Entry 3CC4 (X-ray diffraction, 2.70 A resolution); this record covers chains B and 0 of the 31 polymer chains in the assembly.

# Chain B
Name: 50S ribosomal protein L3P
Organism: Haloarcula marismortui
UniProtKB: P20279 (RL3_HALMA); residues 0-337 here correspond to UniProt positions 1-338 (UniProt number = residue number + 1)
Sequence (338 residues; row label = number of the first residue in the row; numbering starts at 0):
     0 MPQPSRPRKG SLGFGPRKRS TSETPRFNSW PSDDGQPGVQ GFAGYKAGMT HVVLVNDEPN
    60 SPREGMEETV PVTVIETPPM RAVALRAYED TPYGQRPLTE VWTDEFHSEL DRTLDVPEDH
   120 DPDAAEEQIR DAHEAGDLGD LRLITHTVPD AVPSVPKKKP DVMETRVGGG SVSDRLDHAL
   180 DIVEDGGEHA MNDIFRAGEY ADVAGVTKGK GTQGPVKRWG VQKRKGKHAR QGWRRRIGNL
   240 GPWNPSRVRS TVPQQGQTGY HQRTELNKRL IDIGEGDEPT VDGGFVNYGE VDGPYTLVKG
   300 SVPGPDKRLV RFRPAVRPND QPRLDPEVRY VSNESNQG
Unresolved in the structure: 0
Metal / ion sites: Na+ near Gln-230 (its only coordinating residue here); Sr2+ site 1: Gln-230 (shared with G836(0), U2615(0) of chain 0); Sr2+ site 2: Asn-243, Ser-245; Mg2+: Asn-335 (shared with A2757(0) of chain 0)

# Chain 0
Molecule: 23S ribosomal RNA
Organism: Haloarcula marismortui
Sequence (2923 nucleotides; each row starts with the number of its first residue):
     1 GUUGGCUACU AUGCCAGCUG GUGGAUUGCU CGGCUCAGGC GCUGAUGAAG GACGUGCCAA
    61 GCUGCGAUAA GCUGUGGGGA GCCGCACGGA GGCGAAGAAC CACAGAUUUC CGAAUGAGAA
   121 UCUCUCUAAC AAUUGCUUCG CGCAAUGAGG AACCCCGAGA ACUGAAACAU CUCAGUAUCG
   181 GGAGGAACAG AAAACGCAAC GUGAUGUCGU UAGUAACCGC GAGUGAACGC GAUACAGCCC
   241 AAACCGAAGC CCUCACGGGC AAUGUGGUGU CAGGGCUACC UCUCAUCAGC CGACCGUCUU
   301 CACGAAGUCU CUUGGAAUAG AGCGUGAUAC AGGGUGACAA CCCCGUACUG AAGACCAGUA
   361 CGCUGUGCGG UAGUGCCAGA GUAGCGGGGG UUGGAUAUCC CUCGCGAAUA ACGCAGGCAU
   421 CGACUGCGAA GGCUAAACAC AACCUGAGAC CGAUAGUGAA CAAGUAGUGU GAACGAACGC
   481 UGCAAAGUAC CCUCAGAAGG GAGGCGAAAU AGAGCAUGAA AUCAGUUGGC GAUCGAGCGA
   541 CAGGGCAUAC AAGGUCCCUU GACGAAUGAC CGAGACGCGA GUCUCCAGUA AGACUCACGG
   601 GAAGCCGAUG UUCUGUCGUA CGUUUUGAAA AACGAGCCAG GGAGUGUGUC UGUAUGGCAA
   661 GUCUAACCGG AGUAUCCGGG GAGGCACAGG GAAACCGACA UGGCCGCAGG GCUUUGCCCG
   721 AGGGCCGCCG UCUUCAAGGG CGGGGAGCCA UGUGGACACG ACCCGAAUCC GGACGAUCUA
   781 CGCAUGGACA AGAUGAAGCG UGCCGAAAGG CACGUGGAAG UCUGUUAGAG UUGGUGUCCU
   841 ACAAUACCCU CUCGUGAUCU AUGUGUAGGG GUGAAAGGCC CAUCGAGUCC GGCAACAGCU
   901 GGUUCCAAUC GAAACAUGUC GAAGCAUGAC CUCCGCCGAG GUAGUCUGUG AGGUAGAGCG
   961 ACCGAUUGGU GUGUCCGCCU CCGAGAGGAG UCGGCACACC UGUCAAACUC CAAACUUACA
  1021 GACGCUGUUU GACGCGGGGA UUCCGGUGCG CGGGGUAAGC CUGUGUACCA GGAGGGGAAC
  1081 AACCCAGAGA UAGGUUAAGG UCCCCAAGUG UGGAUUAAGU GUAAUCCUCU GAAGGUGGUC
  1141 UCGAGCCCUA GACAGCCGGG AGGUGAGCUU AGAAGCAGCU ACCCUCUAAG AAAAGCGUAA
  1201 CAGCUUACCG GCCGAGGUUU GAGGCGCCCA AAAUGAUCGG GACUCAAAUC CACCACCGAG
  1261 ACCUGUCCGU ACCACUCAUA CUGGUAAUCG AGUAGAUUGG CGCUCUAAUU GGAUGGAAGC
  1321 AGGGGCGAGA GCUCCUGUGG ACCGAUUAGU GACGAAAAUC CUGGCCAUAG UAGCAGCGAU
  1381 AGUCGGGUGA GAACCCCGAC GGCCUAAUGG AUAAGGGUUC CUCAGCACUG CUGAUCAGCU
  1441 GAGGGUUAGC CGGUCCUAAG UCUCACCGCA ACUCGACUGA GACGAAAUGG GAAACAGGUU
  1501 AAUAUUCCUG UGCCAUCAUG CAGUGAAAGU UGACGCCCUG GGGUCGAUCA CGCCGGGCAU
  1561 UCGCCCGGUC GAACCGUCCA ACUCCGUGGA AGCCGUAAUG GCAGGAAGCG GACGAACGGC
  1621 GGCAUAGGGA AACGUGAUUC AACCUGGGGC CCAUGAAAAG ACGAGCAUGA UGUCCGUACC
  1681 GAGAACCGAC ACAGGUGUCC AUGGCGGCGA AAGCCAAGGC CUGUCGGGAG CAACCAACGU
  1741 UAGGGAAUUC GGCAAGUUAG UCCCGUACCU UCGGAAGAAG GGAUGCCUGC UCCGGAACGG
  1801 AGCAGGUCGC AGUGACUCGG AAGCUCGGAC UGUCUAGUAA CAACAUAGGU GACCGCAAAU
  1861 CCGCAAGGAC UCGUACGGUC ACUGAAUCCU GCCCAGUGCA GGUAUCUGAA CACCUCGUAC
  1921 AAGAGGACGA AGGACCUGUC AACGGCGGGG GUAACUAUGA CCCUCUUAAG GUAGCGUAGU
  1981 ACCUUGCCGC AUCAGUAGCG GCUUGCAUGA AUGGAUUAAC CAGAGCUUCA CUGUCCCAAC
  2041 GUUGGGCCCG GUGAACUGUA CAUUCCAGUG CGGAGUCUGG AGACACCCAG GGGGAAGCGA
  2101 AGACCCUAUG GAGCUUUACU GCAGGCUGUC GCUGAGACGU GGUCGCCGAU GUGCAGCAUA
  2161 GGUAGGAGUC GUUACAGAGG UACCCGCGCU AGCGGGCCAC CCAGACAACA GUGAAAUACU
  2221 ACCCGUCGGU GACUGCGACU CUCACUCCGG GAGGAGGACA CCGAUAGCCG GGCAGUUUGA
  2281 CUGGGGCGGU ACGCGCUCGA AAAGAUAUCG AGCGCGCCCU AUGGUCAUCU CAGCCGGGAC
  2341 AGAGACCCGG CGAAGAGUGC AAGAGCAAAA GAUGACUUGA CAGUGUUCUU CCCAACGAGG
  2401 AACGCUGACG CGAAAGCGUG GUCUAGCGAA CCAAUUAGCC UGCUUGAUGC GGGCAAUUGA
  2461 UGACAGAAAA GCUACCCUAG GGAUAACAGA GUCGUCACUC GCAAGAGCAC AUAUCGACCG
  2521 AGUGGCUUGC UACCUCGAUG UCGGUUCCCU CCAUCCUGCC CGUGCAGAAG CGGGCAAGGG
  2581 UGAGGUUGUU CGCCUAUUAA AGGAGGUCGU GAGCUGGGUU UAGACCGUCG UGAGACAGGU
  2641 CGGCUGCUAU CUACUGGGUG UGUAAUGGUG UCUGACAAGA ACGACCGUAU AGUACGAGAG
  2701 GAACUACGGU UGGUGGCCAC UGGUGUACCG GUUGUUCGAG AGAGCACGUG CCGGGUAGCC
  2761 ACGCCACACG GGGUAAGAGC UGAACGCAUC UAAGCUCGAA ACCCACUUGG AAAAGAGACA
  2821 CCGCCGAGGU CCCGCGUACA AGACGCGGUC GAUAGACUCG GGGUGUGCGC GUCGAGGUAA
  2881 CGAGACGUUA AGCCCACGAG CACUAACAGA CCAAAGCCAU CAU
Unresolved in the structure: 1-9, 126-127, 715, 971-998, 1560, 1952-1963, 2137-2236, 2339-2343, 2665-2666, 2915-2923
Modified residues: 1MA (6-hydro-1-methyladenosine-5'-monophosphate) at position 628, OMU (o2'-methyluridine 5'-monophosphate) at position 2587, OMG (o2'-methylguanosine-5'-monophosphate) at position 2588, UR3 (3-methyluridine-5'-monophoshate) at position 2619, PSU (pseudouridine-5'-monophosphate) at position 2621
Metal / ion sites: Na+ site 1 near U12 (its only coordinating residue here); Mg2+ site 1 near G28 (its only coordinating residue here); Na+ site 2: C40, G41, C443; Na+ site 3: G56, G61; Sr2+ site 1: C85, A86; Na+ site 4: U107, U108; Mg2+ site 2 near U115 (its only coordinating residue here); Na+ site 5: C130, U146; Na+ site 6: C141, G142; Sr2+ site 2: G147, A183 (shared with 1 residue of chain M); Mg2+ site 3: C162, U2276; K+ site 1: C162, U163, U172; 57 more Na+ sites not listed; 69 more Mg2+ sites not listed; 43 more Sr2+ sites not listed; 1 more K+ sites not listed
Ligand contacts: anisomycin (ANM): G2102, G2482, A2486, C2487, A2488, U2535, A2538, U2539, G2540, U2541, U2620

# How chain B and chain 0 interact
Residue-residue contacts - 344 pairs, chain B then chain 0:
  Pro-1(B) with C2591(0), phosphate contact
  Gln-2(B) with U2545(0), hydrogen bond to the phosphate; U2546(0), hydrogen bond to the base; C2547(0), hydrogen bond to the base
  Pro-3(B) with G2582(0), phosphate contact; A2583(0), phosphate contact
  Ser-4(B) with U2581(0), phosphate contact; G2582(0), hydrogen bond to the phosphate
  Arg-5(B) with C2547(0), salt bridge to the phosphate; C2548(0), salt bridge to the phosphate; U2581(0), phosphate contact
  Pro-6(B) with G2580(0), phosphate contact; U2581(0), phosphate contact; G2713(0), sugar contact
  Arg-7(B) with C2548(0), salt bridge to the phosphate; C2549(0), salt bridge to the phosphate; U2714(0), phosphate contact
  Lys-8(B) with C2547(0), phosphate contact; C2548(0), hydrogen bond to the phosphate
  Gly-9(B) with U2714(0), hydrogen bond to the phosphate; G2715(0), phosphate contact
  Ser-10(B) with A2681(0), hydrogen bond to the base; U2714(0), hydrogen bond to the phosphate; G2715(0), hydrogen bond to the phosphate
  Leu-11(B) with C2549(0), phosphate contact; A2678(0), hydrogen bond to the sugar; G2679(0), sugar contact
  Gly-12(B) with A2678(0), base contact; G2679(0), hydrogen bond to the sugar; U2807(0), base contact; U2808(0), sugar contact
  Phe-13(B) with U2714(0), sugar contact; G2715(0), sugar contact; U2807(0), sugar contact; U2808(0), hydrogen bond to the sugar
  Gly-14(B) with U2808(0), hydrogen bond to the sugar; G2809(0), sugar contact
  Pro-15(B) with G2656(0), phosphate contact; G2809(0), sugar contact
  Arg-16(B) with G2656(0), hydrogen bond to the phosphate; G2715(0), salt bridge to the phosphate
  Lys-17(B) with G2656(0), phosphate contact; G2657(0), phosphate contact; G2810(0), salt bridge to the phosphate
  Arg-18(B) with G2657(0), hydrogen bond to the phosphate; G2658(0), salt bridge to the phosphate; C2839(0), phosphate contact; G2842(0), hydrogen bond to the base; A2843(0), hydrogen bond to the base
  Thr-20(B) with G2810(0), hydrogen bond to the phosphate
  Glu-22(B) with U2837(0), base contact
  Arg-25(B) with U2671(0), salt bridge to the phosphate; C2672(0), salt bridge to the phosphate
  Asn-27(B) with U2807(0), hydrogen bond to the phosphate; U2808(0), hydrogen bond to the phosphate
  Ser-28(B) with C2806(0), hydrogen bond to the phosphate; U2807(0), phosphate contact
  Lys-45(B) with C2717(0), hydrogen bond to the phosphate; C2718(0), salt bridge to the phosphate
  Met-48(B) with C2717(0), sugar contact; C2718(0), sugar contact; A2719(0), sugar contact
  Thr-49(B) with A2719(0), hydrogen bond to the sugar
  His-50(B) with A2719(0), hydrogen bond to the sugar
  Glu-57(B) with G2708(0), phosphate contact
  Asn-59(B) with C2707(0), phosphate contact; G2708(0), sugar contact
  Pro-70(B) with A2719(0), base contact; C2764(0), sugar contact
  Arg-85(B) with G2670(0), base contact; U2671(0), hydrogen bond to the base; C2672(0), sugar contact; C2819(0), hydrogen bond to the base
  Tyr-87(B) with C2672(0), hydrogen bond to the sugar; U2673(0), sugar contact
  Tyr-92(B) with G2674(0), sugar contact; G2815(0), hydrogen bond to the base
  Gly-93(B) with G2674(0), phosphate contact
  Gln-94(B) with U2673(0), hydrogen bond to the sugar; G2674(0), hydrogen bond to the phosphate
  Arg-95(B) with G2817(0), hydrogen bond to the sugar; A2818(0), sugar contact
  Pro-96(B) with C2672(0), sugar contact; A2818(0), hydrogen bond to the sugar; C2819(0), sugar contact
  Leu-97(B) with C2819(0), phosphate contact; A2820(0), phosphate contact
  Thr-98(B) with C2819(0), phosphate contact; A2820(0), phosphate contact
  Glu-99(B) with C2819(0), hydrogen bond to the sugar; A2820(0), sugar contact
  Trp-101(B) with A2820(0), hydrogen bond to the sugar
  Arg-111(B) with G2847(0), salt bridge to the phosphate; G2848(0), salt bridge to the phosphate
  Thr-112(B) with U2669(0), hydrogen bond to the sugar; G2670(0), sugar contact
  Leu-113(B) with U2669(0), sugar contact; G2670(0), sugar contact
  Asp-114(B) with G2668(0), hydrogen bond to the base; U2669(0), sugar contact; C2821(0), hydrogen bond to the sugar; C2822(0), sugar contact; A2827(0), hydrogen bond to the sugar; G2828(0), phosphate contact
  Val-115(B) with C2821(0), sugar contact; C2822(0), sugar contact
  Pro-116(B) with C2821(0), sugar contact
  Glu-117(B) with C2821(0), phosphate contact; C2822(0), hydrogen bond to the phosphate; G2823(0), phosphate contact
  Asp-118(B) with C2821(0), phosphate contact; C2822(0), hydrogen bond to the phosphate
  His-119(B) with A2820(0), hydrogen bond to the phosphate; C2821(0), salt bridge to the phosphate
  Arg-141(B) with C2672(0), hydrogen bond to the phosphate; U2673(0), salt bridge to the phosphate
  Ile-143(B) with U2671(0), sugar contact
  Val-154(B) with U2837(0), base contact
  Pro-155(B) with U2837(0), base contact; C2846(0), sugar contact; G2847(0), sugar contact; U2853(0), phosphate contact
  Lys-156(B) with U2837(0), base contact; C2846(0), phosphate contact; G2847(0), phosphate contact
  Lys-157(B) with G2847(0), hydrogen bond to the phosphate; G2848(0), salt bridge to the phosphate; G2851(0), hydrogen bond to the phosphate; A2852(0), salt bridge to the phosphate
  Lys-158(B) with C2846(0), phosphate contact; G2847(0), hydrogen bond to the phosphate
  Val-161(B) with G2670(0), sugar contact; U2671(0), phosphate contact
  Met-162(B) with U2671(0), phosphate contact; C2672(0), phosphate contact
  Glu-163(B) with U2671(0), hydrogen bond to the sugar; C2672(0), hydrogen bond to the phosphate
  Thr-206(B) with G2716(0), phosphate contact; C2717(0), phosphate contact; A2838(0), phosphate contact
  Lys-207(B) with C2717(0), hydrogen bond to the phosphate; C2718(0), salt bridge to the phosphate; C2759(0), salt bridge to the phosphate; A2838(0), phosphate contact
  Gly-208(B) with A2838(0), hydrogen bond to the phosphate; C2839(0), phosphate contact
  Lys-209(B) with C2759(0), phosphate contact; C2760(0), salt bridge to the phosphate; C2839(0), phosphate contact
  Gly-210(B) with C2839(0), hydrogen bond to the phosphate; A2840(0), phosphate contact
  Thr-211(B) with A1732(0), hydrogen bond to the sugar; A1733(0), sugar contact; A2840(0), hydrogen bond to the phosphate
  Gln-212(B) with A1732(0), hydrogen bond to the sugar; A1733(0), sugar contact
  Gly-213(B) with A1733(0), hydrogen bond to the phosphate; C1734(0), phosphate contact
  Val-215(B) with A2039(0), phosphate contact
  Lys-216(B) with C2760(0), salt bridge to the phosphate
  Arg-217(B) with U2655(0), hydrogen bond to the sugar; G2656(0), salt bridge to the phosphate
  Val-220(B) with C2547(0), phosphate contact
  Gln-221(B) with A2038(0), phosphate contact; U2546(0), sugar contact; C2547(0), hydrogen bond to the phosphate
  Lys-222(B) with A2038(0), hydrogen bond to the phosphate; A2039(0), phosphate contact
  Arg-223(B) with G2613(0), hydrogen bond to the sugar; C2614(0), hydrogen bond to the sugar
  Lys-224(B) with C2035(0), phosphate contact; C2036(0), salt bridge to the phosphate; C2037(0), hydrogen bond to the phosphate; A2038(0), salt bridge to the phosphate
  Gly-225(B) with U2034(0), hydrogen bond to the phosphate; C2035(0), hydrogen bond to the phosphate
  Lys-226(B) with U835(0), phosphate contact; G1751(0), hydrogen bond to the base; C1753(0), sugar contact; U2615(0), phosphate contact; G2616(0), salt bridge to the phosphate
  His-227(B) with G2544(0), base contact; C2614(0), hydrogen bond to the sugar; U2615(0), hydrogen bond to the sugar
  Arg-229(B) with U835(0), salt bridge to the phosphate; G836(0), phosphate contact; C1753(0), hydrogen bond to the base; A1754(0), hydrogen bond to the sugar
  Gln-230(B) with U835(0), hydrogen bond to the phosphate; G836(0), phosphate contact; U837(0), phosphate contact; C2614(0), phosphate contact; U2615(0), phosphate contact
  Gly-231(B) with U837(0), phosphate contact; C1735(0), sugar contact; A1736(0), phosphate contact
  Trp-232(B) with C1735(0), phosphate contact; G2092(0), hydrogen bond to the phosphate; G2613(0), sugar contact; C2614(0), sugar contact
  Arg-233(B) with C1735(0), hydrogen bond to the phosphate; A1736(0), salt bridge to the phosphate
  Arg-234(B) with C1734(0), salt bridge to the phosphate; C1735(0), hydrogen bond to the phosphate; A2039(0), salt bridge to the phosphate
  Arg-235(B) with C1734(0), hydrogen bond to the sugar; C1735(0), sugar contact; G2091(0), salt bridge to the phosphate; G2092(0), salt bridge to the phosphate
  Ile-236(B) with U2546(0), sugar contact
  Gly-237(B) with U2546(0), hydrogen bond to the sugar; G2613(0), base contact
  Asn-238(B) with G2093(0), phosphate contact; U2546(0), base contact; C2547(0), hydrogen bond to the base; G2609(0), base contact; U2610(0), base contact
  Leu-239(B) with G2091(0), base contact; G2092(0), sugar contact; G2093(0), hydrogen bond to the phosphate
  Gly-240(B) with G2093(0), sugar contact; G2609(0), base contact
  Pro-241(B) with G2093(0), hydrogen bond to the sugar; C2548(0), base contact; G2606(0), base contact; G2609(0), sugar contact
  Trp-242(B) with G2093(0), sugar contact; G2094(0), sugar contact; A2095(0), phosphate contact; A2096(0), sugar contact; U2539(0), base contact; U2607(0), stacking on the base; G2609(0), hydrogen bond to the sugar; U2610(0), phosphate contact
  Asn-243(B) with G2606(0), hydrogen bond to the sugar; U2607(0), hydrogen bond to the phosphate
  Pro-244(B) with U1234(0), base contact; C2066(0), phosphate contact; G2093(0), hydrogen bond to the sugar
  Ser-245(B) with G2093(0), hydrogen bond to the base; G2094(0), sugar contact
  Arg-246(B) with U1234(0), hydrogen bond to the base; C2065(0), hydrogen bond to the phosphate; C2066(0), salt bridge to the phosphate; G2093(0), base contact; A2653(0), sugar contact
  Val-247(B) with G2093(0), base contact; A2653(0), hydrogen bond to the sugar; C2654(0), sugar contact
  Arg-248(B) with U1234(0), sugar contact; C2548(0), sugar contact; C2549(0), hydrogen bond to the sugar; G2606(0), base contact; C2654(0), sugar contact
  Ser-249(B) with C2654(0), phosphate contact; U2655(0), phosphate contact
  Thr-250(B) with C2548(0), hydrogen bond to the sugar; C2549(0), sugar contact
  Val-251(B) with C2548(0), sugar contact
  Pro-252(B) with C2547(0), phosphate contact; C2548(0), sugar contact
  Gln-253(B) with G2090(0), hydrogen bond to the base; G2091(0), hydrogen bond to the base; C2654(0), hydrogen bond to the base; U2655(0), hydrogen bond to the sugar
  Gln-254(B) with A1733(0), sugar contact; A2089(0), base contact; G2090(0), hydrogen bond to the sugar; U2655(0), hydrogen bond to the sugar
  Gly-255(B) with G2656(0), sugar contact
  Gln-256(B) with G2656(0), hydrogen bond to the sugar; G2657(0), sugar contact; C2839(0), hydrogen bond to the phosphate
  Tyr-259(B) with A2838(0), sugar contact; C2844(0), sugar contact
  Gln-261(B) with U2808(0), hydrogen bond to the phosphate; G2809(0), phosphate contact
  Arg-262(B) with G2715(0), hydrogen bond to the phosphate; G2716(0), salt bridge to the phosphate; U2808(0), phosphate contact
  Thr-263(B) with U2807(0), hydrogen bond to the phosphate; U2808(0), hydrogen bond to the phosphate
  Glu-264(B) with G2715(0), hydrogen bond to the base; G2716(0), hydrogen bond to the sugar; C2765(0), base contact
  Leu-265(B) with A2766(0), hydrogen bond to the sugar
  Asn-266(B) with A2766(0), sugar contact; C2767(0), hydrogen bond to the phosphate
  Lys-267(B) with C2765(0), hydrogen bond to the sugar; A2766(0), sugar contact
  Asp-281(B) with G2861(0), hydrogen bond to the sugar
  Gly-282(B) with G2860(0), hydrogen bond to the base; G2861(0), sugar contact; C2897(0), base contact; G2898(0), sugar contact
  Phe-284(B) with C2897(0), sugar contact; G2898(0), sugar contact
  Val-285(B) with A2757(0), phosphate contact; G2758(0), phosphate contact; C2897(0), sugar contact
  Asn-286(B) with G2758(0), sugar contact; C2897(0), hydrogen bond to the sugar; G2898(0), phosphate contact
  Tyr-287(B) with G2898(0), phosphate contact
  Gly-288(B) with G2898(0), phosphate contact
  Glu-289(B) with G2898(0), sugar contact; A2899(0), sugar contact
  Lys-298(B) with C2765(0), sugar contact; A2766(0), salt bridge to the phosphate
  Gly-299(B) with C2765(0), sugar contact
  Ser-300(B) with G2716(0), hydrogen bond to the base; C2717(0), sugar contact; C2765(0), hydrogen bond to the base
  Val-301(B) with C2717(0), sugar contact
  Pro-302(B) with G2716(0), sugar contact; C2717(0), sugar contact
  Gly-303(B) with C2717(0), hydrogen bond to the phosphate
  Pro-304(B) with U2837(0), sugar contact
  Asp-305(B) with C2718(0), phosphate contact; U2837(0), sugar contact
  Lys-306(B) with U2837(0), salt bridge to the phosphate
  Arg-307(B) with U2837(0), hydrogen bond to the base; A2838(0), salt bridge to the phosphate
  Arg-312(B) with U2807(0), salt bridge to the phosphate
  Arg-316(B) with C2682(0), salt bridge to the phosphate; C2767(0), hydrogen bond to the phosphate; A2768(0), hydrogen bond to the phosphate; C2806(0), sugar contact
  Asn-318(B) with C2767(0), hydrogen bond to the phosphate; A2768(0), hydrogen bond to the phosphate
  Ser-334(B) with G2861(0), hydrogen bond to the sugar; G2862(0), hydrogen bond to the phosphate
  Asn-335(B) with A2719(0), sugar contact; A2757(0), phosphate contact
  Gln-336(B) with U2756(0), phosphate contact; A2757(0), phosphate contact; G2860(0), base contact; G2861(0), hydrogen bond to the base; G2862(0), sugar contact; C2897(0), hydrogen bond to the base
  Gly-337(B) with U2756(0), hydrogen bond to the phosphate; A2757(0), hydrogen bond to the phosphate; G2862(0), phosphate contact; G2863(0), phosphate contact
Also at the interface, not in a pair above, chain B (148 interface residues in all): Ser-19, Ser-153, Thr-257, His-260, Gly-283, Arg-310, Val-315, Glu-333
Also at the interface, not in a pair above, chain 0 (127 interface residues in all): G834, A1737, C1750, G2073, A2680, G2712, C2720, G2845

# Summary
Chain B and chain 0 form an interface of 148 and 127 residues respectively; the contacts include 120 hydrogen
bonds, 37 salt bridges and 1 aromatic stacking contact. Among the polar pairs are Gln-2(B)/U2546(0),
Gln-2(B)/C2547(0) and Ser-10(B)/A2681(0). Chain 0 binds anisomycin.
Chain B is 50S ribosomal protein L3P and chain 0 is 23S ribosomal RNA, both from Haloarcula marismortui; the
structure, Co-crystal Structure of Anisomycin Bound to the 50S Ribosomal Subunit, was determined by X-ray
diffraction together with 3CC2, 3CC7, 3CCE, 3CCJ, 3CCL, 3CCM and 6 further entries from the same study.
